9E1U - chains A and J of the 11 polymer chains in the assembly; structure by electron microscopy, 3.10 A resolution.

Chain A:
Name: Histone H3.2
Source organism: Xenopus laevis
UniProt: P84233 (H32_XENLA); residues 0-135 here correspond to UniProt positions 1-136 (UniProt number = residue number + 1)
Amino-acid sequence (136 residues; each row starts with the number of its first residue; numbering starts at 0):
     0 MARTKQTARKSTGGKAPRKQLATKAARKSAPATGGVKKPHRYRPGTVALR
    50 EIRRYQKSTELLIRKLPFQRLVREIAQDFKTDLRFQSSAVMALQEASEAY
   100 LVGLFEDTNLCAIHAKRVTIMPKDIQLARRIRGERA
Disordered / not traced: 0-36, 134-135
Swiss-Prot annotation at these positions:
  - modified residue: Arg2 (Asymmetric dimethylarginine), Thr3 (Phosphothreonine), Lys4 (Allysine), Gln5 (5-glutamyl dopamine), Thr6 (Phosphothreonine), Arg8 (Citrulline), Lys9 (N6,N6,N6-trimethyllysine), Ser10 (ADP-ribosylserine), Thr11 (Phosphothreonine), Lys14 (N6-(2-hydroxyisobutyryl)lysine), Arg17 (Asymmetric dimethylarginine), Lys18 (N6-(2-hydroxyisobutyryl)lysine), Lys23 (N6-(2-hydroxyisobutyryl)lysine), Arg26 (Citrulline), Lys27 (N6,N6,N6-trimethyllysine), Ser28 (ADP-ribosylserine), Lys36 (N6,N6,N6-trimethyllysine), Lys37 (N6-methyllysine), Tyr41 (Phosphotyrosine), Lys56 (N6,N6,N6-trimethyllysine) and 8 more in UniProt
  - lipidation: Cys110 (S-palmitoyl cysteine)

Chain J:
Molecule: 152-nt DNA strand
Sequence (152 nucleotides; numbered -75 to 76; the number before each row is that of its first residue; numbers below 1 keep their minus sign (DC-75 is residue -75)):
   -75 CCCTGGAGAATCCCGGTGCCGAGGCCGCTCAATTGGTCGTAGACAGCTCT
   -25 AGCACCGCTTAAACGCACGTACGCGCTGTCCCCCGCGTTTTAACCGCCAA
    25 GGGGATTACTCCCTAGTCTCCAGGCACGTGTCAGATATATACATCCTGTG
    75 CA

How chain A and chain J interact:
Pairs across the interface (16; chain A residue first):
  Arg40(A) with DC70(J), sugar contact
  Tyr41(A) with DC69(J), phosphate contact; DC70(J), phosphate contact
  Arg42(A) with DA-5(J), salt bridge to the phosphate; DC70(J), hydrogen bond to the phosphate
  Pro43(A) with DA-5(J), phosphate contact
  Thr45(A) with DC70(J), hydrogen bond to the phosphate
  Arg63(A) with DA-14(J), sugar contact
  Arg72(A) with DG-24(J), salt bridge to the phosphate
  Arg83(A) with DA-25(J), sugar contact; DG-24(J), phosphate contact
  Arg116(A) with DG-3(J), phosphate contact; DC-2(J), phosphate contact
  Val117(A) with DG-3(J), hydrogen bond to the phosphate
  Thr118(A) with DG-3(J), hydrogen bond to the phosphate
  Met120(A) with DC-2(J), phosphate contact
Interface residues without a listed pair, chain A (16 interface residues in all): Phe84, Gln85, Ser86, Lys115
Interface residues without a listed pair, chain J (13 interface residues in all): DA-13, DC-8, DT-6, DC-4, DT71

Summary:
The interface between chain A and chain J involves 16 residues on one side and 13 on the other; the contacts
include 4 hydrogen bonds and 2 salt bridges. Polar pairs include Arg42(A)-DC70(J), Thr45(A)-DC70(J) and
Val117(A)-DG-3(J).
Here chain A is Histone H3.2 (Xenopus laevis) and chain J is a 152-nt DNA strand. Entry 9E1U (Snf2h bound
nucleosome complex - ClassC1) was determined by electron microscopy (same publication as 9E1L, 9E1M, 9E1N,
9E1O, 9E1P, 9E1Q and 4 further entries).
